Entry 4OTT (X-ray diffraction, 2.98 A resolution); this record covers chains A and B.

Chain A:
Molecule: Gamma glutamyl transpeptidase
Organism: Bacillus licheniformis
Notes: EC 2.3.2.2
UniProtKB: A9YTT0 (A9YTT0_BACLI); residues 1-398 here = UniProt positions 1-398
Chain sequence (398 residues; each row starts with the number of its first residue):
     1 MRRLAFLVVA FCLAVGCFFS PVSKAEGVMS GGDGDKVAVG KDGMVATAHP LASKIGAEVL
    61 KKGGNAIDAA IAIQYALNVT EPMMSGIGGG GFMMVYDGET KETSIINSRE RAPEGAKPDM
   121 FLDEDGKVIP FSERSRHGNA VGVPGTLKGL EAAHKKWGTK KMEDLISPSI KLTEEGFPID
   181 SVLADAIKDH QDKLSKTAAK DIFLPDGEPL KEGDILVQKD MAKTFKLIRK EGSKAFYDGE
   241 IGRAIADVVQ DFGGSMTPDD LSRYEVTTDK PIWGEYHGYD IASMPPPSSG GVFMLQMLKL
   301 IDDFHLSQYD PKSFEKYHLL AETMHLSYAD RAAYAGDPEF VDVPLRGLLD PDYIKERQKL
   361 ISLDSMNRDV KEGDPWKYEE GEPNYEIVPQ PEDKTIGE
Not modelled in the structure: 1-34, 392-398

Chain B:
Molecule: Gamma-glutamyltranspeptidase
Organism: Bacillus licheniformis
Notes: EC 2.3.2.2
UniProtKB: Q65KZ6 (Q65KZ6_BACLD); numbering as in UniProt (aligned over 399-585)
Chain sequence (187 residues; each row starts with the number of its first residue):
   399 TTHFTVTDQW GNVVSYTTTI EQLFGTGILV PGYGLFLNNE LTDFDAIPGG ANEVQPNKRP
   459 LSSMTPTIVF KDEKPVLTVG SPGGTTIIAS VFQTILNYFE YGMSLQDAIE EPRIYTNSLT
   519 SYRYESGMPE DVRRKLNDFG HKFGSNPVDI GNVQSIFIDR ENKTFMGVAD SSRNGTAVGV
   579 NIKTSAK
Not modelled in the structure: 581-585

Chain A / chain B interface:
Residue-residue contacts (362):
  D35(A) with T574(B), hydrogen bond (backbone-side chain); A575(B), hydrogen bond (backbone-backbone)
  K36(A) with V566(B); A567(B), hydrogen bond (backbone-backbone); G573(B)
  V37(A) with G565(B)
  A38(A) with M564(B); G565(B), hydrogen bond (backbone-backbone)
  V39(A) with T562(B); F563(B)
  G40(A) with T562(B); F563(B), hydrogen bond (backbone-backbone); N579(B)
  K41(A) with K561(B); F563(B); V578(B); N579(B), hydrogen bond (backbone-side chain)
  D42(A) with D406(B); Q407(B), hydrogen bond (backbone-backbone); F563(B); V578(B), hydrogen bond (backbone-backbone); N579(B); I580(B), hydrogen bond (side chain-backbone)
  G43(A) with T405(B); F563(B); G577(B); V578(B), hydrogen bond (backbone-backbone)
  M44(A) with V404(B); T405(B), hydrogen bond (backbone-backbone); I554(B), hydrophobic; F563(B); G565(B); V576(B); G577(B)
  V45(A) with T403(B); V404(B), hydrophobic; A575(B); V576(B), hydrogen bond (backbone-backbone)
  A46(A) with F402(B); T403(B), hydrogen bond (backbone-backbone); T574(B); A575(B), hydrophobic
  T47(A) with F402(B); Q552(B); G573(B); T574(B), hydrogen bond (backbone-backbone)
  A48(A) with T400(B); R571(B); N572(B); G573(B), hydrogen bond (backbone-backbone)
  H49(A) with G573(B)
  P50(A) with N572(B); T574(B)
  S53(A) with T574(B), hydrogen bond (side chain-backbone)
  A57(A) with V576(B), hydrophobic; V578(B)
  L60(A) with T405(B)
  K61(A) with G577(B); V578(B)
  G63(A) with W408(B)
  N65(A) with D406(B); W408(B)
  A66(A) with V404(B), hydrophobic; D406(B), hydrogen bond (backbone-side chain); V412(B), hydrophobic
  I67(A) with N410(B)
  A70(A) with F402(B); V412(B), hydrophobic
  I73(A) with V404(B), hydrophobic
  Q74(A) with Y414(B); T416(B), hydrogen bond
  L77(A) with T400(B); F402(B), hydrophobic
  E81(A) with T400(B), hydrogen bond; R571(B), salt bridge
  P82(A) with I418(B)
  M83(A) with I418(B); Q420(B); L421(B); F422(B), hydrogen bond (backbone-backbone)
  M84(A) with T399(B), hydrogen bond (backbone-backbone); T416(B); T417(B); I418(B), hydrogen bond (backbone-backbone); L421(B), hydrophobic; R571(B), hydrogen bond
  S85(A) with T400(B); T416(B)
  G86(A) with I418(B)
  I87(A) with L433(B), hydrophobic
  G88(A) with I418(B); L433(B); F434(B); L435(B); N436(B), hydrogen bond (backbone-backbone)
  G89(A) with T417(B); N436(B)
  G90(A) with T416(B), hydrogen bond (backbone-side chain); T417(B), hydrogen bond (backbone-backbone)
  G91(A) with T415(B); T416(B)
  F92(A) with Y414(B); T415(B), hydrogen bond (backbone-backbone); S460(B); M462(B), hydrophobic; P464(B)
  M93(A) with S413(B); Y414(B), hydrophobic
  M94(A) with V411(B); V412(B); S413(B), hydrogen bond (backbone-backbone); P464(B); I466(B), hydrophobic
  V95(A) with V411(B); V412(B), hydrophobic
  Y96(A) with G409(B); N410(B); V411(B), hydrogen bond (backbone-backbone); F468(B), hydrophobic; E471(B); P473(B), hydrophobic
  G98(A) with W408(B); G409(B); N410(B)
  T103(A) with F468(B)
  N107(A) with R457(B)
  R109(A) with E438(B), salt bridge; D441(B), salt bridge; R457(B); P458(B), hydrogen bond (side chain-backbone); L459(B), hydrogen bond (side chain-backbone); S460(B); M462(B)
  E110(A) with N436(B), hydrogen bond; E438(B); R457(B); P458(B)
  R111(A) with N455(B), hydrogen bond (side chain-backbone); K456(B); R457(B)
  A112(A) with L439(B), hydrophobic; Q453(B); P454(B); N455(B), hydrogen bond (backbone-backbone); K456(B), hydrogen bond (backbone-backbone)
  P113(A) with L439(B); P454(B)
  E114(A) with P454(B)
  A116(A) with P454(B)
  K117(A) with V452(B)
  P118(A) with A444(B); P446(B); V452(B); Q453(B)
  M120(A) with V452(B), hydrophobic
  F121(A) with L439(B); T440(B); V452(B), hydrophobic
  L122(A) with A444(B)
  V128(A) with A444(B), hydrophobic
  F131(A) with E419(B); Q420(B)
  R134(A) with T440(B)
  S135(A) with Q420(B); T424(B); N437(B)
  R136(A) with T424(B); I426(B)
  H137(A) with T424(B)
  N139(A) with L439(B)
  A140(A) with T424(B); N437(B); E438(B), hydrogen bond (backbone-backbone); L439(B), hydrogen bond (backbone-backbone); T440(B)
  V141(A) with T424(B); N436(B); L439(B)
  G142(A) with N436(B), hydrogen bond (backbone-side chain); L439(B)
  P144(A) with N436(B)
  T146(A) with Y414(B)
  L150(A) with Y414(B)
  D180(A) with N572(B)
  S181(A) with N572(B), hydrogen bond
  V182(A) with R571(B); N572(B)
  A186(A) with L421(B), hydrophobic; F422(B)
  I187(A) with F422(B), hydrophobic
  H190(A) with L421(B)
  K193(A) with Q420(B); L421(B), hydrogen bond (side chain-backbone); G423(B), hydrogen bond (side chain-backbone); T424(B); G425(B)
  L194(A) with F422(B), hydrophobic; G425(B); F434(B), hydrophobic
  T197(A) with G425(B), hydrogen bond (side chain-backbone); I426(B)
  A198(A) with L427(B)
  A199(A) with L427(B); F434(B), hydrophobic
  F203(A) with F434(B), hydrophobic
  D220(A) with G430(B); Y431(B); G432(B)
  M221(A) with Y431(B), hydrogen bond (backbone-backbone)
  K223(A) with G430(B), hydrogen bond (side chain-backbone)
  T224(A) with Y431(B), hydrogen bond (side chain-backbone)
  F236(A) with L433(B), hydrophobic
  E240(A) with Y431(B), hydrogen bond
  I241(A) with Y431(B), hydrophobic
  A244(A) with V428(B), hydrophobic; Y431(B), hydrophobic
  I245(A) with V428(B), hydrophobic; L435(B), hydrophobic
  V248(A) with P429(B)
  F252(A) with I426(B), hydrophobic
  T267(A) with R457(B)
  W273(A) with F468(B), hydrophobic
  Y276(A) with L494(B); E498(B)
  H277(A) with F497(B); E498(B), salt bridge
  G278(A) with K469(B), hydrogen bond (backbone-side chain)
  Y279(A) with V467(B), hydrophobic; F468(B); K469(B); V474(B), hydrophobic; F497(B), hydrophobic
  D280(A) with I466(B); V467(B); F468(B), hydrogen bond (backbone-backbone)
  I281(A) with T465(B); I466(B)
  A282(A) with T465(B); I466(B), hydrogen bond (backbone-backbone)
  S283(A) with T463(B); P464(B); T465(B), hydrogen bond
  M284(A) with M462(B); P464(B)
  P287(A) with R457(B); L459(B); S460(B), hydrogen bond (backbone-backbone)
  S288(A) with L459(B); S460(B), hydrogen bond (side chain-backbone); S461(B); M462(B), hydrogen bond (side chain-backbone)
  S289(A) with L459(B); S460(B), hydrogen bond (side chain-backbone); S461(B); I486(B)
  G290(A) with S460(B); S461(B); M462(B); T463(B); I486(B)
  F293(A) with I486(B)
  M294(A) with T463(B); T465(B); I486(B); V489(B), hydrophobic; F490(B); I493(B), hydrophobic
  M297(A) with I486(B); A487(B), hydrophobic; F490(B), hydrophobic
  L298(A) with F490(B); I493(B), hydrophobic
  I301(A) with F490(B), hydrophobic
  H305(A) with E498(B)
  L306(A) with E498(B), hydrogen bond (backbone-side chain); Y499(B), hydrogen bond (backbone-side chain)
  S307(A) with E498(B), hydrogen bond; Y499(B)
  Y309(A) with Y499(B), hydrogen bond (backbone-side chain)
  P311(A) with Y499(B), hydrophobic; E509(B)
  K312(A) with E509(B), salt bridge; P510(B); G525(B); P527(B); V530(B)
  S313(A) with V530(B)
  F314(A) with V530(B); K533(B); L534(B), hydrophobic; F537(B), hydrophobic
  K316(A) with Y499(B)
  Y317(A) with I512(B); M526(B), hydrophobic; V530(B), hydrophobic; L534(B), hydrophobic
  H318(A) with L534(B); F537(B); H539(B), hydrogen bond
  L320(A) with F490(B), hydrophobic; Q491(B); L494(B), hydrophobic; I512(B), hydrophobic
  A321(A) with I512(B); H539(B)
  E322(A) with H539(B)
  M324(A) with A487(B), hydrophobic; F490(B), hydrophobic; Q491(B); I512(B); Y513(B), hydrophobic; T514(B)
  H325(A) with T514(B), hydrogen bond; S516(B), hydrogen bond (side chain-backbone); L517(B); Y520(B)
  Y328(A) with T483(B), hydrogen bond (side chain-backbone); T484(B); I486(B); A487(B); Y513(B); T514(B); N515(B)
  R331(A) with S461(B), hydrogen bond; T483(B); I486(B)
  A333(A) with A449(B)
  Y334(A) with A449(B)
  A335(A) with A449(B); N450(B); L459(B), hydrophobic
  G336(A) with A449(B); L459(B)
  D337(A) with K456(B); R457(B), salt bridge
  E339(A) with R457(B), salt bridge
  F340(A) with Q453(B); P454(B); N455(B); K456(B)
  V341(A) with A449(B)
  L363(A) with F537(B)
  D364(A) with F537(B)
  S365(A) with F537(B)
  M366(A) with L517(B), hydrophobic; F537(B); G538(B); H539(B)
  V370(A) with L517(B), hydrophobic
  Y385(A) with G448(B); A449(B), hydrophobic
  E386(A) with G447(B), hydrogen bond (backbone-backbone); G448(B); A449(B)
  V388(A) with I445(B), hydrophobic; P446(B); G447(B); G448(B)
  P389(A) with I445(B)
  Q390(A) with D443(B); A444(B); I445(B)
Interface residues without a listed pair, chain A (164 interface residues in all): K54, G64, A69, D97, S108, D119, V249, G291, D310, P338, N367, R368, P391
Interface residues without a listed pair, chain B (126 interface residues in all): H401, F442, E451, N495, Q504, N550

Overview:
164 residues of chain A face 126 of chain B across their interface, with 64 hydrogen bonds and 7 salt bridges.
Polar contacts include E81(A)-R571(B), R109(A)-E438(B) and R109(A)-D441(B).
Chain A is Gamma glutamyl transpeptidase and chain B is Gamma-glutamyltranspeptidase, both from Bacillus
licheniformis; the structure, Crystal structure of the gamma-glutamyltranspeptidase from Bacillus
licheniformis, was determined by X-ray diffraction (same publication as 4OTU).
